PDB entry 2BNY | X-ray diffraction, 3.00 A resolution | chains A and R of the 5 polymer chains in the assembly

== Chain A ==
Molecule: MS2 coat protein
Source organism: Enterobacterio phage MS2
Reference sequence: P03612 (COAT_BPMS2); numbering as in UniProt (aligned over 1-129)
Amino-acid sequence (129 residues; each row starts with the number of its first residue):
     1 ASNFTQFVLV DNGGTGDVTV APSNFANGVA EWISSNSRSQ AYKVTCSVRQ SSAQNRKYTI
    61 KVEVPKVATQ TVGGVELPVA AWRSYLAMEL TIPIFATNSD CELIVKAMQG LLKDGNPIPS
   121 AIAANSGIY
Sequence notes: engineered mutation Ala87 (Asn in P03612)
What the authors report for this chain:
  - specificity-determining residues: Glu89 (proposed by the authors, not directly observed)

== Chain R ==
Molecule: 19-nt RNA strand
Source organism: Enterobacterio phage MS2
Sequence (19 nucleotides; each row starts with the number of its first residue):
     1 ACAUGAGGAU UACCCAUGU
Unresolved in the structure: 1-2, 18-19

== Interface between chain A and chain R ==
Pairs across the interface - 11 pairs, chain A then chain R:
  Val29(A) with A12(R), base contact
  Lys43(A) with A12(R), salt bridge to the phosphate
  Thr45(A) with A12(R), hydrogen bond to the base
  Cys46(A) with A12(R), base contact
  Ser47(A) with A12(R), hydrogen bond to the base
  Thr59(A) with A12(R), hydrogen bond to the base
  Lys61(A) with A9(R), base contact; A12(R), base contact
  Glu63(A) with U11(R), hydrogen bond to the sugar
  Tyr85(A) with U10(R), sugar contact; U11(R), stacking on the base
Also at the interface, not in a pair above, chain A (11 interface residues in all): Lys57, Ile60
Also at the interface, not in a pair above, chain R (6 interface residues in all): U4, C13

== Summary ==
The interface between chain A and chain R involves 11 residues on one side and 6 on the other, with 4 hydrogen
bonds, 1 salt bridge and 1 aromatic stacking contact. Polar contacts include Thr45(A)-A12(R), Ser47(A)-A12(R)
and Thr59(A)-A12(R). The paper reports the specificity determinant Glu89(A).
Chain A is MS2 coat protein and chain R is a 19-nt RNA strand, both from Enterobacterio phage MS2; the
structure, MS2 (N87A mutant) - RNA hairpin complex, was determined by X-ray diffraction, deposited together
with 1ZSE, 2B2D, 2B2E, 2B2G, 2BQ5 and 2BS1.
